Entry 8S7G (electron microscopy, 3.43 A resolution); this record covers chains J and T of the 14 polymer chains in the assembly.

Chain J:
Molecule: Protein RecA
Source organism: Pseudomonas aeruginosa
UniProt: P08280 (RECA_PSEAE); numbering as in UniProt (aligned over 2-346)
Chain sequence (361 residues; numbered -14 to 346; the number before each row is that of its first residue; numbers below 1 keep their minus sign (Met-14 is residue -14)):
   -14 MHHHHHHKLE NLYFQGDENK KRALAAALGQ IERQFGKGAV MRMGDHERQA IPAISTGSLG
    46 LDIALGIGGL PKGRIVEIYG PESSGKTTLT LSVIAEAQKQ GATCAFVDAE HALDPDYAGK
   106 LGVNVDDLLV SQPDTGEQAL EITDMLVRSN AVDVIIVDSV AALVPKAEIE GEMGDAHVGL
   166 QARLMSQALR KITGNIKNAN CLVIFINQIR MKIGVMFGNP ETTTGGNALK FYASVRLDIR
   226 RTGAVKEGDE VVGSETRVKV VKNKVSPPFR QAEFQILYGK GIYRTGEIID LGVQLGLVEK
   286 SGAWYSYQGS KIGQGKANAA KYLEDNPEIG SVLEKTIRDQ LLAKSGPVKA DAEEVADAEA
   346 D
Disordered / not traced: -14 to 0, 329-346
Construct notes: initiating methionine (-14); expression tag (-13 to 1)
Ion coordination: Mg2+: Thr72 (together with ATP-gamma-S)
Small-molecule neighbours:
  - ATP-gamma-S (AGS; phosphothiophosphoric acid-adenylate ester): Phe216, Lys247, Asn248, Lys249, Val250, Ser251, Pro252, Pro253
  - ATP-gamma-S: Pro66, Glu67, Ser68, Ser69, Gly70, Lys71, Thr72, Thr73, Glu95, Asp99, Tyr102, Asp143, Ser239, Tyr263
Swiss-Prot annotation at these positions:
  - binding site (ATP): Gly65 to Thr72
Reported in the primary citation:
  - mutagenesis - F202A: decreased binding to the 36-nt DNA strand (chain T)
  - mutagenesis - M201A: unchanged binding to the 36-nt DNA strand (chain T)

Chain T:
Molecule: 36-nt DNA strand
Sequence (36 nucleotides; row label = number of the first residue in the row):
     7 TTTTTTTTTT TTTTTTTTTT TTTTTTTTTT TTTTTT

How chain J and chain T interact:
Contacting residue pairs - 21 pairs, chain J then chain T:
  Val163(J) with DT16(T), base contact
  Gly164(J) with DT15(T), base contact; DT16(T), base contact
  Leu165(J) with DT15(T), base contact
  Ala167(J) with DT15(T), phosphate contact; DT16(T), phosphate contact; DT17(T), phosphate contact
  Arg168(J) with DT14(T), hydrogen bond to the base; DT15(T), hydrogen bond to the base
  Ser171(J) with DT15(T), phosphate contact
  Arg175(J) with DT15(T), salt bridge to the phosphate
  Arg195(J) with DT19(T), phosphate contact
  Met196(J) with DT18(T), sugar contact; DT19(T), hydrogen bond to the phosphate
  Lys197(J) with DT18(T), base contact
  Ile198(J) with DT18(T), base contact; DT19(T), base contact
  Gly210(J) with DT17(T), phosphate contact
  Gly211(J) with DT16(T), phosphate contact; DT17(T), hydrogen bond to the phosphate
  Asn212(J) with DT16(T), hydrogen bond to the phosphate
Also at the interface, not in a pair above, chain J (16 interface residues in all): Thr209, Ala213
Also at the interface, not in a pair above, chain T (7 interface residues in all): DT20

Overview:
16 residues of chain J and 7 residues of chain T are in contact, with 5 hydrogen bonds and 1 salt bridge.
Among the polar pairs are Arg168(J)-DT14(T), Arg168(J)-DT15(T) and Met196(J)-DT19(T). From the paper: F202A of
chain J reduces binding to the 36-nt DNA strand (chain T); M201A of chain J leaves binding to the 36-nt DNA
strand (chain T) unchanged.
Here chain J is Protein RecA (Pseudomonas aeruginosa) and chain T is a 36-nt DNA strand. Entry 8S7G (Cryo-EM
structure of Pseudomonas aeruginosa Recombinase A (RecA) in complex with LexAS125A mutant) was determined by
electron microscopy, deposited together with 8S70 and 8B0V.
